PDB entry 2IXA | X-ray diffraction, 2.30 A resolution | chain A

== Chain A ==
Molecule: Alpha-N-acetylgalactosaminidase
Source organism: Flavobacterium meningosepticum
Notes: EC 3.2.1.49
Chain sequence (444 residues; numbered 1 to 444; the number before each row is that of its first residue):
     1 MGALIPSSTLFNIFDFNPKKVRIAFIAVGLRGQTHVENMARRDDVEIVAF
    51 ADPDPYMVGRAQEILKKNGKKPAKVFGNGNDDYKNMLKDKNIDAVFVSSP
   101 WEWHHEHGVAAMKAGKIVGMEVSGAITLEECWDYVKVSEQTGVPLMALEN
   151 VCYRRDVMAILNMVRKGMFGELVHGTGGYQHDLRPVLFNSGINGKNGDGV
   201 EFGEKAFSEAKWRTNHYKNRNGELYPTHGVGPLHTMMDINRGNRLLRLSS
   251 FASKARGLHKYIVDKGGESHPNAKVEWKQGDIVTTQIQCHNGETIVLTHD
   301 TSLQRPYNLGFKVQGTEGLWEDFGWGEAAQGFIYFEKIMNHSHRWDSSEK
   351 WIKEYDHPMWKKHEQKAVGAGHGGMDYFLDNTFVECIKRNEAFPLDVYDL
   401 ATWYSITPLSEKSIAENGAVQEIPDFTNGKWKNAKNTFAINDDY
Not modelled in the structure: 1-18
Ligand contacts: NAD (nicotinamide-adenine-dinucleotide): Ile26, Ala27, Val28, Gly29, Leu30, Arg31, Gly32, Ala51, Asp52, Pro53, Asp54, Met57, Asn80, Tyr83, Ser98, Ser99, Pro100, Trp101, Trp103, His104, His107, Glu121, Val122, Ser123, Leu148, Asn150, Ser208, Glu209, Trp212, Arg213, Tyr225, His228

== In short ==
Bound to chain A: NAD.
Chain A is Alpha-N-acetylgalactosaminidase (Flavobacterium meningosepticum); the structure, A-zyme,
N-acetylgalactosaminidase, was determined by X-ray diffraction, deposited together with 2IXB.
